PDB entry 4TYN | X-ray diffraction, 2.96 A resolution | chains B and A

== Chain B ==
Molecule: 7-nt DNA strand
Sequence (7 nucleotides; each row starts with the number of its first residue; numbering starts at 0):
     0 AAAAAAA

== Chain A ==
Name: ATP-dependent RNA helicase MSS116, mitochondrial
Source organism: Saccharomyces cerevisiae
Notes: EC 3.6.4.13
Reference sequence: P15424 (MS116_YEAST); numbering as in UniProt (aligned over 88-596)
Sequence (509 residues; numbered 88 to 596; the number before each row is that of its first residue):
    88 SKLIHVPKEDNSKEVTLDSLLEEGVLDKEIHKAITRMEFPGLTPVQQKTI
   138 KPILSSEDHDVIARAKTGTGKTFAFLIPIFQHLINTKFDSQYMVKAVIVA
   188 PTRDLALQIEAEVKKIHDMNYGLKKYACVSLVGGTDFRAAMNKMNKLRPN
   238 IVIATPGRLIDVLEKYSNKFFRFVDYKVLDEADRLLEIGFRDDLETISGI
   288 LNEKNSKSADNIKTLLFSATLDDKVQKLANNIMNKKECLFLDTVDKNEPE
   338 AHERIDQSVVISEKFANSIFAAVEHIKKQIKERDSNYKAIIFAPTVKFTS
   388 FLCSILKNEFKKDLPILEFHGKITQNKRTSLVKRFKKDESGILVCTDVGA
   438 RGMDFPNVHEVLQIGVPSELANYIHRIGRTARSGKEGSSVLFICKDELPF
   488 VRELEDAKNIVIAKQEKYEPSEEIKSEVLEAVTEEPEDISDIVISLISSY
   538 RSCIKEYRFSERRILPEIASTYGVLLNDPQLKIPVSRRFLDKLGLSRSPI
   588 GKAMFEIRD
Ligand contacts:
  - ADP (adenosine-5'-diphosphate): Phe126, Pro127, Gly128, Leu129, Thr130, Gln133, Lys153, Thr154, Gly155, Thr156, Gly157, Lys158, Thr159, Phe160, Gly439, Asp441, Arg469, Ser470
  - beryllium trifluoride (BEF): Lys158, Thr159, Leu192, Asp267, Glu268, Gly439, Arg469
UniProt features mapped onto this chain:
  - motif: Ser106 to Gln134 (Q motif), Asp267 to Asp270 (DEAD box)
  - binding site (ATP): Ala152 to Thr159

== How chain B and chain A interact ==
Residue-residue contacts (37):
  DA0(B) - Ser535(A)  hydrogen bond to the base
  DA1(B) - Thr382(A)  phosphate contact
  DA1(B) - Lys384(A)  salt bridge to the phosphate
  DA1(B) - Ser532(A)  sugar contact
  DA1(B) - Ser535(A)  sugar contact
  DA1(B) - Ser536(A)  sugar contact
  DA1(B) - Ser539(A)  base contact
  DA2(B) - Arg271(A)  hydrogen bond to the base
  DA2(B) - Glu274(A)  hydrogen bond to the base
  DA2(B) - Pro381(A)  sugar contact
  DA2(B) - Thr382(A)  phosphate contact
  DA2(B) - Val383(A)  hydrogen bond to the phosphate
  DA2(B) - Thr433(A)  hydrogen bond to the phosphate
  DA2(B) - Asp434(A)  base contact
  DA2(B) - Ser455(A)  base contact
  DA2(B) - Glu456(A)  hydrogen bond to the base
  DA2(B) - Asn459(A)  base contact
  DA3(B) - Arg271(A)  hydrogen bond to the base
  DA3(B) - Val383(A)  phosphate contact
  DA3(B) - His407(A)  phosphate contact
  DA3(B) - Gly408(A)  hydrogen bond to the phosphate
  DA3(B) - Thr433(A)  hydrogen bond to the phosphate
  DA3(B) - Val435(A)  sugar contact
  DA4(B) - Pro188(A)  sugar contact
  DA4(B) - Thr189(A)  phosphate contact
  DA4(B) - Arg190(A)  salt bridge to the phosphate
  DA4(B) - Phe277(A)  sugar contact
  DA4(B) - Arg415(A)  salt bridge to the phosphate
  DA5(B) - Arg190(A)  salt bridge to the phosphate
  DA5(B) - Gly220(A)  hydrogen bond to the phosphate
  DA5(B) - Thr242(A)  hydrogen bond to the phosphate
  DA5(B) - Gly244(A)  hydrogen bond to the phosphate
  DA5(B) - Arg245(A)  hydrogen bond to the phosphate
  DA5(B) - Asp248(A)  base contact
  DA6(B) - Gly220(A)  phosphate contact
  DA6(B) - Gly221(A)  hydrogen bond to the phosphate
  DA6(B) - Arg245(A)  salt bridge to the phosphate
Interface residues without a listed pair, chain A (36 interface residues in all): Val219, Pro243, Ile247, Gly276, Asp280, Lys409, Phe576

== Overview ==
Chain B and chain A form an interface of 7 and 36 residues respectively, with 14 hydrogen bonds and 5 salt
bridges. Polar pairs include DA0(B)-Ser535(A), DA2(B)-Arg271(A) and DA2(B)-Glu274(A). Chain A binds beryllium
trifluoride and ADP. From UniProt: 8 ATP-binding residues on chain A.
Chain B is a 7-nt DNA strand and chain A is ATP-dependent RNA helicase MSS116, mitochondrial (Saccharomyces
cerevisiae); the structure, DEAD-box helicase Mss116 bound to ssDNA and ADP-BeF, was determined by X-ray
diffraction (same publication as 4TZ6, 4TYW, 4TYY and 4TZ0).
